Entry 8WIW (electron microscopy, 5.60 A resolution (low resolution: residue-level contacts below are approximate; hydrogen-bond / salt-bridge calls are withheld)); this record covers chains 0 and u of the 238 polymer chains in the assembly.

== Chain 0 (and u) ==
Molecule: Flagellar motor switch protein FliN
Source organism: Salmonella enterica subsp. enterica serovar Typhimurium str. LT2
Notes: chain u of this document is another copy of the same molecule, construct and numbering; everything in this record applies to it too
Reference sequence: P26419 (FLIN_SALTY); residue numbers follow UniProt; this construct covers 1-137
Chain sequence (137 residues; each row starts with the number of its first residue):
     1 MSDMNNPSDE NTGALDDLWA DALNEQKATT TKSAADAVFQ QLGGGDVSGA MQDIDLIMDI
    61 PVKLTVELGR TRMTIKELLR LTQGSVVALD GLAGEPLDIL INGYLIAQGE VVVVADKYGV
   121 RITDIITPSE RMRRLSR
Disordered / not traced: 1-50

== Chain 0 / chain u interface ==
Pairs across the interface (62; chain 0 residue first):
  I57(0) - I75(u)
  M58(0) - I75(u)
  M58(0) - K76(u)
  M58(0) - L79(u)
  I60(0) - I75(u)
  P61(0) - M73(u)
  V62(0) - M73(u)
  V62(0) - I75(u)
  K63(0) - T71(u)
  K63(0) - R72(u)
  L64(0) - T71(u)
  T65(0) - E67(u)
  V66(0) - E67(u)
  V66(0) - L68(u)
  V66(0) - G69(u)
  E67(0) - T65(u)
  E67(0) - V66(u)
  L68(0) - V66(u)
  L68(0) - L68(u)
  L68(0) - L97(u)
  L68(0) - V111(u)
  G69(0) - T65(u)
  G69(0) - V66(u)
  R70(0) - L64(u)
  T71(0) - K63(u)
  T71(0) - L64(u)
  R72(0) - V62(u)
  R72(0) - K63(u)
  M73(0) - V62(u)
  I75(0) - I57(u)
  K76(0) - M58(u)
  L81(0) - I122(u)
  T82(0) - I122(u)
  Q83(0) - I122(u)
  Q83(0) - T123(u)
  G84(0) - R121(u)
  G84(0) - I122(u)
  S85(0) - R121(u)
  S85(0) - I122(u)
  V86(0) - V120(u)
  V87(0) - G119(u)
  V87(0) - V120(u)
  V87(0) - I122(u)
  L89(0) - Y118(u)
  L89(0) - V120(u)
  G91(0) - Y118(u)
  L92(0) - K117(u)
  L92(0) - Y118(u)
  A93(0) - D116(u)
  A93(0) - K117(u)
  A93(0) - Y118(u)
  G94(0) - Y118(u)
  V114(0) - V86(u)
  Y118(0) - V87(u)
  Y118(0) - A88(u)
  Y118(0) - L89(u)
  Y118(0) - A93(u)
  Y118(0) - G94(u)
  G119(0) - V87(u)
  V120(0) - S85(u)
  V120(0) - V87(u)
  I122(0) - G84(u)
Also at the interface, not in a pair above, chain 0 (44 interface residues in all): I54, T74, A88, L97, I101, V111, D116, K117, R121
Also at the interface, not in a pair above, chain u (42 interface residues in all): P61, R70, T74, L78, T82, Q83, L92, V113

== Overview ==
Chain 0 and chain u form an interface of 44 and 42 residues respectively.
Both chains are Flagellar motor switch protein FliN (Salmonella enterica subsp. enterica serovar Typhimurium
str. LT2). Entry 8WIW (Cryo-EM structure of the flagellar C ring in the CW state) was determined by electron
microscopy (same publication as 8WHT, 8WK3, 8WK4, 8WKI, 8WKK, 8WKQ and 11 further entries).
